PDB entry 5VY9 | electron microscopy, 6.70 A resolution (low resolution: residue-level contacts below are approximate; hydrogen-bond / salt-bridge calls are withheld) | chains A and P of the 7 polymer chains in the assembly

[Chain A]
Molecule: Heat shock protein 104
Organism: Saccharomyces cerevisiae (strain ATCC 204508 / S288c)
UniProtKB: P31539 (HS104_YEAST); residue numbers follow UniProt; this construct covers 1-908
Amino-acid sequence (908 residues; numbered 1 to 908; the number before each row is that of its first residue):
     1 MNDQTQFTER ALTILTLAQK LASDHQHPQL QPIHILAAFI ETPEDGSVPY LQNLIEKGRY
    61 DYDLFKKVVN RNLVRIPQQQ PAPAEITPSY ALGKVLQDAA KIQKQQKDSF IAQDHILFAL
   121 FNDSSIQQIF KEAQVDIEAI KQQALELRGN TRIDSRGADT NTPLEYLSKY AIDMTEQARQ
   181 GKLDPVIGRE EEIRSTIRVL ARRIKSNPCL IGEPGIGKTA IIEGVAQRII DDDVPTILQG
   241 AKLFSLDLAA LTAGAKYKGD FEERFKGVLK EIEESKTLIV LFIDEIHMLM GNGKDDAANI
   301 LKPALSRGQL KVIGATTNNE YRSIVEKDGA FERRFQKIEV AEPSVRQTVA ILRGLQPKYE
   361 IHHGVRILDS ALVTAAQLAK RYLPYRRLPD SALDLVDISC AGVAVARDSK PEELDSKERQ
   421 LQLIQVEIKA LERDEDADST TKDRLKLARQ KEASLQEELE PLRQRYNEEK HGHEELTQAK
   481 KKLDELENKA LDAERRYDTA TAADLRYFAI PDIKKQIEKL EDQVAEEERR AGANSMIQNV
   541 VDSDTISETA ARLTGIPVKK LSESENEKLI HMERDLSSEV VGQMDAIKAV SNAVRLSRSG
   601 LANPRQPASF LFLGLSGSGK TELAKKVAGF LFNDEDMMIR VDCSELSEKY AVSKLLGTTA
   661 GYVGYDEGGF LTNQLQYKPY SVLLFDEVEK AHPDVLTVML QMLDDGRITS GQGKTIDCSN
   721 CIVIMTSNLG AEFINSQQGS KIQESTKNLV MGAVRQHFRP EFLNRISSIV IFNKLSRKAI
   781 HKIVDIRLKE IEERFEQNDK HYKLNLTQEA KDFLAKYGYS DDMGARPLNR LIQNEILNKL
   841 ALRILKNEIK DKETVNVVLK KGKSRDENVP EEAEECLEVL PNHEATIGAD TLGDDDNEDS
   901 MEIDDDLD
Disordered / not traced: 1-5, 150-165, 860-873, 885-908
Ligand contacts:
  - ATP-gamma-S (AGS; phosphothiophosphoric acid-adenylate ester), molecule 1: P185, V186, I187, R189, P214, G215, I216, G217, K218, T219, A220, E223, I351, P389, L393
  - ATP-gamma-S (AGS), molecule 2: I204, R333, R334
  - ATP-gamma-S (AGS), molecule 3: V580, V581, Q583, S616, G617, S618, G619, K620, T621, E622, R640, I780, I783, R787, Y819, M823, G824, A825, R826
Curated features (UniProtKB/Swiss-Prot):
  - region: D905 to D908 (Interaction surface for TPR repeats)
  - motif: N773 to K789 (Nuclear localization signal)
  - binding site (ATP): G212 to T219, G614 to T621
  - modified residue: M1 (N-acetylmethionine), S206 (Phosphoserine), S306 (Phosphoserine), T499 (Phosphothreonine), S535 (Phosphoserine)
  - cross-link (Glycyl lysine isopeptide (Lys-Gly)): K442 (interchain with G-Cter in ubiquitin), K620 (interchain with G-Cter in ubiquitin)
  - mutagenesis: D184 (D184A/D/F/N/L/Q/S: Confers resistance to prion-curing by guanidine; D184K/W/Y: Impairs prion propagation), G217 (G217S: Largely reduces ATP hydrolysis. Alters bud morphology and causes septin mislocalization; when associated with I-499; G217V: Completely abolishes ATP hydrolysis), K218 (K218T: Abolishes substrate binding. Unable to confer thermotolerance. Reduces ATP hydrolysis by 98%; when associated with T-315. Completely abolishes ATPase activity; when associated with T-620), Y257 (Y257A: Reduces thermotolerance 10-fold), E285 (E285Q: In HSP104(TRAP); completely abolishes ATP hydrolysis, but does not affect nucleotide binding, thus keeping HSP104 in an ATP-bound state; when associated with Q-687), A315 (A315T: Reduces ATP hydrolysis by 98%; when associated with T-218), T317 (T317A: Reduces rate of ATP hydrolysis at NBD1 nearly 10-fold. No effect on oligomerization), R334 (R334M: Reduces ATPase activity by 80%. Impairs oligomerization), R419 (R419M: Reduces ATPase activity by 80%), R444 (R444M: Reduces ATPase activity by 80%), L462 (L462R: Impairs prion propagation, but does not affect thermotolerance), R495 (R495M: Increases ATPase activity 3-fold), 18 further mutagenesis entries in UniProt
What the authors report for this chain:
  - mutagenesis - N728A (Kd 33nM): increased binding to ATP
  - mutagenesis - T317A (Kd > 2muM): unchanged binding to ATP
  - mutagenesis - T317A (Kd 1.4muM): decreased binding to ATPgammaS
  - mutagenesis - N728A (Kd 16-20nM): unchanged binding to ATPgammaS
  - mutagenesis - T317A (Kd 1.4muM): decreased binding to ATP-gamma-S
  - mutagenesis - N728A (Kd 16-20nM): unchanged binding to ATP-gamma-S

[Chain P]
Molecule: Alpha-S1-casein
Organism: Bos taurus
Amino-acid sequence (28 residues; each row starts with the number of its first residue; X marks 28 residues of unknown identity (built as UNK)):
     1 XXXXXXXXXX XXXXXXXXXX XXXXXXXX

[Chain A / chain P interface]
Interface residues of chain A (facing chain P), 5 residues: Y257, E648, K649, Y662, V663

[Overview]
Chain A and chain P make no direct contact in this assembly. Chain A binds 3 copies of ATP-gamma-S. Curated
annotation (UniProt) lists 16 ATP-binding residues and 30 mutagenesis sites on chain A. From the paper: N728A
of chain A increases binding to ATP; T317A of chain A reduces binding to ATPgammaS.
Chain A is Heat shock protein 104 (Saccharomyces cerevisiae (strain ATCC 204508 / S288c)) and chain P is
Alpha-S1-casein (Bos taurus); the structure, S. cerevisiae Hsp104:casein complex, Middle Domain Conformation,
was determined by electron microscopy (same publication as 5VJH, 5VY8 and 5VYA).
